Entry 6Z5R (electron microscopy, 2.80 A resolution); this record covers chains F and G of the 35 polymer chains in the assembly.

Chain F:
Name: Light-harvesting complex 1 beta chain
From: Rhodopseudomonas palustris (strain ATCC BAA-98 / CGA009)
Reference sequence: Q6N9L5 (Q6N9L5_RHOPA); numbering as in UniProt (aligned over 1-52)
Amino-acid sequence (52 residues; row label = number of the first residue in the row):
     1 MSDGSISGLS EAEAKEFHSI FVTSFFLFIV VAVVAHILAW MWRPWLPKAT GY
Unresolved in the structure: 1-3
Ligand contacts:
  - 6PL ((4S,7R)-4-hydroxy-N,N,N-trimethyl-9-oxo-7-[(palmitoyloxy)methyl]-3,5,8-trioxa-4-phosphahexacosan-1-aminium 4-oxide), molecule 1: Val33, His36, Ile37, Trp40, Met41, Pro44, Trp45, Leu46
  - 6PL, molecule 2: Leu46, Pro47, Lys48
  - bacteriochlorophyll a (BCL), molecule 1: Phe25, Phe28, Ile29, Ala32, His36, Ala39, Trp45
  - bacteriochlorophyll a (BCL), molecule 2: Phe28, Val31, Ala32, Ala35, His36, Ala39, Trp42
  - spirilloxanthin (CRT): Glu16, Phe17, Ile20, Phe21, Ser24, Phe25, Phe28
From the paper describing this entry:
  - binding site for bacteriochlorophyll a: His36

Chain G:
Name: Light-harvesting complex 1 alpha chain
From: Rhodopseudomonas palustris (strain ATCC BAA-98 / CGA009)
Reference sequence: Q6N9L4 (Q6N9L4_RHOPA); residues 1-48 here = UniProt positions 1-48
Amino-acid sequence (48 residues; row label = number of the first residue in the row):
     1 MWRIWLLFDP RRALVLLFVF LFGLAIIIHF ILLSTSRFNW LDGPRAAK
Unresolved in the structure: 47-48
Modified / non-standard residues: Met1 (N-formylmethionine; FME)
Ligand contacts:
  - 6PL ((4S,7R)-4-hydroxy-N,N,N-trimethyl-9-oxo-7-[(palmitoyloxy)methyl]-3,5,8-trioxa-4-phosphahexacosan-1-aminium 4-oxide), molecule 1: Phe22, Gly23, Ile26, Ile27, Phe30, Ile31, Ser34, Ala46
  - 6PL, molecule 2: Phe30, Leu33, Ser34, Asp42, Ala46
  - bacteriochlorophyll a (BCL), molecule 1: Leu16, Leu17, Phe20, Ile28
  - bacteriochlorophyll a (BCL), molecule 2: Phe18, Val19, Leu21, Phe22, Ala25, His29, Leu32, Trp40
  - bacteriochlorophyll a (BCL), molecule 3: Leu21, Leu24, Ala25, Ile28, His29, Leu32, Phe38
  - spirilloxanthin (CRT), molecule 1: Met1, Arg3, Ile4, Leu7
  - spirilloxanthin (CRT), molecule 2: Leu14, Leu17, Phe18, Phe20, Leu21, Leu24, Ile28, Ile31
  - spirilloxanthin (CRT), molecule 3: Phe22, Ala25, Ile26, His29, Phe30, Trp40
From the paper describing this entry:
  - binding site for bacteriochlorophyll a: His29

How chain F and chain G interact:
Contacting residue pairs (10):
  Ile6(F) - Arg11(G)
  Trp45(F) - Trp40(G)
  Leu46(F) - Trp40(G)  hydrogen bond (backbone-backbone)
  Pro47(F) - Trp40(G)
  Pro47(F) - Gly43(G)
  Lys48(F) - Pro44(G)
  Ala49(F) - Pro44(G)
  Gly51(F) - Pro44(G)
  Tyr52(F) - Trp40(G)  hydrogen bond (side chain-backbone)
  Tyr52(F) - Leu41(G)  hydrogen bond (side chain-backbone)
Interface residues without a listed pair, chain F (9 interface residues in all): Thr50
Interface residues without a listed pair, chain G (7 interface residues in all): Asn39, Asp42

Summary:
9 residues of chain F face 7 of chain G across their interface; the contacts include 3 hydrogen bonds. Polar
pairs include Tyr52(F)-Trp40(G), Tyr52(F)-Leu41(G) and Leu46(F)-Trp40(G). One spirilloxanthin molecule is
bound between chain F and chain G. The paper reports a binding site for bacteriochlorophyll a at His36(F) and
His29(G).
Here chain F is Light-harvesting complex 1 beta chain and chain G is Light-harvesting complex 1 alpha chain,
both from Rhodopseudomonas palustris (strain ATCC BAA-98 / CGA009). Entry 6Z5R (RC-LH1(16) complex from
Rhodopseudomonas palustris) was determined by electron microscopy, deposited together with 6Z5S.
